Entry 8Z9E (electron microscopy, 3.13 A resolution); this record covers chains B and M of the 13 polymer chains in the assembly.

[Chain B]
Protein: Protein structure
Chain sequence (200 residues; numbered 1 to 200; the number before each row is that of its first residue):
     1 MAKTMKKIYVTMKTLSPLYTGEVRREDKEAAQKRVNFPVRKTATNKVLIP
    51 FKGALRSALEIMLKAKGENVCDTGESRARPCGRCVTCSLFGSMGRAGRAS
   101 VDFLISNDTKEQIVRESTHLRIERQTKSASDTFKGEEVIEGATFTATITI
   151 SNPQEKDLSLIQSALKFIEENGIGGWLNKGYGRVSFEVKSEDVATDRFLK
Disordered / not traced: 1, 15-17, 27-35, 118-134
Metal / ion sites: Zn2+: Cys71, Cys81, Cys84, Cys87

[Chain M]
Molecule: 60-nt RNA strand
Sequence (60 nucleotides; row label = number of the first residue in the row; note: 1 number in that range is skipped by the numbering (no residue carries it; nothing is unmodelled there); numbers below 1 keep their minus sign (G-10 is residue -10)):
   -10 GGUUAAAACU
     1 CUUCUCAUGCUGGAUUCGAAAUUAGGUGCGCUUCGCGUUUAAGUCCCAUA
Disordered / not traced: -10, 31-50

[Interface between chain B and chain M]
Pairs across the interface (21; chain B residue first):
  Thr20(B) - G30(M)  hydrogen bond to the sugar
  Gly21(B) - G30(M)  hydrogen bond to the sugar
  Glu22(B) - G30(M)  base contact
  Val23(B) - G30(M)  base contact
  Pro50(B) - G30(M)  phosphate contact
  Lys52(B) - G28(M)  salt bridge to the phosphate
  Gly53(B) - C29(M)  base contact
  Ala54(B) - C29(M)  hydrogen bond to the base
  Arg56(B) - G28(M)  salt bridge to the phosphate
  Ser57(B) - C29(M)  hydrogen bond to the base
  Thr73(B) - G28(M)  sugar contact
  Arg77(B) - G28(M)  base contact
  Pro80(B) - U27(M)  sugar contact
  Phe90(B) - U27(M)  phosphate contact
  Gly91(B) - U27(M)  phosphate contact
  Gly91(B) - G28(M)  phosphate contact
  Ser92(B) - G26(M)  hydrogen bond to the sugar
  Ser92(B) - U27(M)  sugar contact
  Met93(B) - G26(M)  base contact
  Ala96(B) - G26(M)  sugar contact
  Gly97(B) - U27(M)  phosphate contact
Other interface residues (no listed pair), chain B (22 interface residues in all): Gly74, Gly94, Arg95

[Summary]
22 residues of chain B face 5 of chain M across their interface; the contacts include 5 hydrogen bonds and 2
salt bridges. Among the polar pairs are Ala54(B)-C29(M), Ser57(B)-C29(M) and Thr20(B)-G30(M). Cys71(B),
Cys81(B), Cys84(B) and Cys87(B) form the Zn2+ site.
Chain B is Protein structure and chain M is a 60-nt RNA strand; the structure, Cryo-EM structure of NTR-bound
type VII CRISPR-Cas complex at substrate-engaged state II, was determined by electron microscopy (same
publication as 8YHD, 8YHE, 8Z4J, 8Z4L, 8Z99 and 8Z9C).
